2O2R - chains A and B of the 4 polymer chains in the assembly; structure by X-ray diffraction, 2.20 A resolution.

# Chain A (and B)
Name: Formyltetrahydrofolate dehydrogenase
From: Rattus norvegicus
Notes: EC 1.5.1.6; fragment: C-terminal domain, residues 397-902; chain B of this document is another copy of the same molecule, construct and numbering; everything in this record applies to it too
UniProt: Q5HZB2 (Q5HZB2_RAT); residues 397-902 here = UniProt positions 397-902
Chain sequence (517 residues; row label = number of the first residue in the row):
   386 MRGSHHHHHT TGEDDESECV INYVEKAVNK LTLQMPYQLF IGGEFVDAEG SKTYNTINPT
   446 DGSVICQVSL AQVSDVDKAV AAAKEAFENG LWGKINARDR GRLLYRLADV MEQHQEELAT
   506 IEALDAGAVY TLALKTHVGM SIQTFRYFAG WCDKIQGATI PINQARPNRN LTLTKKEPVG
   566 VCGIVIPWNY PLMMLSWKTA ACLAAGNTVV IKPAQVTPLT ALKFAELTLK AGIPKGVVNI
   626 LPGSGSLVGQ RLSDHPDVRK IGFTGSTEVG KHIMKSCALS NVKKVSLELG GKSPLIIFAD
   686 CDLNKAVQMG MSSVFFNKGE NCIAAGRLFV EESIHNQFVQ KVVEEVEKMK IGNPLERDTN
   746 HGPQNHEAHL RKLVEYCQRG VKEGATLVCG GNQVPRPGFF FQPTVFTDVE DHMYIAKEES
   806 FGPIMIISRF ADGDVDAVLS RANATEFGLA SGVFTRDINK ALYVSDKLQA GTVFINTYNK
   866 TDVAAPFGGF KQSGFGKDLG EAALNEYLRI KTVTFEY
Unresolved in the structure: 386-404
Differences from the reference sequence: initiating methionine (386); cloning artifact (387-389, 395-396); expression tag (390-394)
Small-molecule neighbours: NADPH (NDP; NADPH dihydro-nicotinamide-adenine-dinucleotide phosphate): V570, I571, P572, W573, K597, P598, A599, Q600, G628, S629, G630, S631, G634, Q635, F648, T649, G650, S651, V654, H657, I658

# How chain A and chain B interact
Contacting residue pairs (117; chain A residue first):
  Q528(A) - N548(B)
  I545(A) - A869(B)
  I545(A) - P871(B)
  I547(A) - D867(B)
  N548(A) - Q528(B)
  N548(A) - K865(B)  hydrogen bond (backbone-side chain)
  N548(A) - D867(B)  hydrogen bond (backbone-side chain)
  N555(A) - K865(B)
  T557(A) - A870(B)
  T559(A) - P871(B)
  K560(A) - D851(B)  salt bridge
  E562(A) - D851(B)
  E562(A) - F875(B)
  R644(A) - E831(B)  salt bridge
  R644(A) - K876(B)
  K656(A) - A663(B)
  K656(A) - S665(B)  hydrogen bond (side chain-backbone)
  K656(A) - V667(B)
  M659(A) - M659(B)
  M659(A) - A663(B)  hydrophobic
  M659(A) - K668(B)
  M659(A) - V670(B)  hydrophobic
  K660(A) - K660(B)
  K660(A) - A663(B)
  K660(A) - L664(B)
  C662(A) - M659(B)  hydrophobic
  A663(A) - K656(B)
  A663(A) - M659(B)  hydrophobic
  A663(A) - K660(B)
  L664(A) - K660(B)
  S665(A) - K656(B)  hydrogen bond (backbone-side chain)
  S665(A) - Q877(B)
  N666(A) - Q877(B)
  V667(A) - K656(B)
  V667(A) - L672(B)  hydrophobic
  V667(A) - L674(B)  hydrophobic
  V667(A) - K876(B)
  V667(A) - Q877(B)
  V667(A) - F880(B)
  K668(A) - M659(B)
  K669(A) - F880(B)
  V670(A) - M659(B)  hydrophobic
  L672(A) - V667(B)  hydrophobic
  E831(A) - R644(B)  salt bridge
  L847(A) - F900(B)  hydrophobic
  S850(A) - K896(B)  hydrogen bond (backbone-side chain)
  D851(A) - K560(B)  salt bridge
  D851(A) - E562(B)
  D851(A) - K896(B)  hydrogen bond (backbone-side chain)
  L853(A) - K896(B)  hydrogen bond (backbone-side chain)
  Q854(A) - R894(B)  hydrogen bond
  A855(A) - K896(B)
  G856(A) - I895(B)
  G856(A) - K896(B)
  G856(A) - T897(B)  hydrogen bond (backbone-backbone)
  T857(A) - T897(B)
  V858(A) - K896(B)
  V858(A) - T897(B)  hydrogen bond (backbone-backbone)
  V858(A) - V898(B)
  V858(A) - T899(B)  hydrogen bond (backbone-backbone)
  F859(A) - T899(B)
  I860(A) - V898(B)  hydrophobic
  I860(A) - T899(B)  hydrogen bond (backbone-backbone)
  I860(A) - F900(B)
  I860(A) - E901(B)  hydrogen bond (backbone-backbone)
  N861(A) - E901(B)
  T862(A) - T899(B)
  T862(A) - E901(B)  hydrogen bond
  K865(A) - N548(B)  hydrogen bond (side chain-backbone)
  K865(A) - A550(B)
  K865(A) - N555(B)
  K865(A) - T899(B)
  D867(A) - I547(B)
  D867(A) - N548(B)  hydrogen bond (side chain-backbone)
  A869(A) - I545(B)
  A870(A) - T557(B)
  P871(A) - I545(B)
  P871(A) - T559(B)
  P871(A) - T897(B)  hydrogen bond (backbone-side chain)
  F875(A) - E562(B)
  F875(A) - R894(B)
  F875(A) - I895(B)
  F875(A) - K896(B)
  K876(A) - V667(B)
  Q877(A) - N666(B)
  Q877(A) - V667(B)
  F880(A) - V667(B)
  F880(A) - K669(B)
  K882(A) - I895(B)  hydrogen bond (side chain-backbone)
  R894(A) - Q854(B)  hydrogen bond
  R894(A) - F875(B)
  I895(A) - G856(B)
  I895(A) - F875(B)
  I895(A) - K882(B)  hydrogen bond (backbone-side chain)
  K896(A) - S850(B)  hydrogen bond (side chain-backbone)
  K896(A) - D851(B)  hydrogen bond (side chain-backbone)
  K896(A) - L853(B)  hydrogen bond (side chain-backbone)
  K896(A) - A855(B)
  K896(A) - G856(B)
  K896(A) - V858(B)
  K896(A) - F875(B)
  T897(A) - G856(B)  hydrogen bond (backbone-backbone)
  T897(A) - T857(B)
  T897(A) - V858(B)  hydrogen bond (backbone-backbone)
  T897(A) - P871(B)  hydrogen bond (side chain-backbone)
  V898(A) - V858(B)
  V898(A) - I860(B)  hydrophobic
  T899(A) - V858(B)  hydrogen bond (backbone-backbone)
  T899(A) - F859(B)
  T899(A) - I860(B)  hydrogen bond (backbone-backbone)
  T899(A) - T862(B)
  T899(A) - K865(B)
  F900(A) - L847(B)  hydrophobic
  F900(A) - I860(B)
  E901(A) - I860(B)  hydrogen bond (backbone-backbone)
  E901(A) - N861(B)
  E901(A) - T862(B)  hydrogen bond
Interface residues without a listed pair, chain A (61 interface residues in all): Q549, A550, L674, K690, K852, A887
Interface residues without a listed pair, chain B (60 interface residues in all): Q549, C662, K852, A887

# In short
61 residues of chain A and 60 residues of chain B are in contact; the contacts include 30 hydrogen bonds and 4
salt bridges. Polar pairs include K560(A)-D851(B), R644(A)-E831(B) and N548(A)-K865(B). Bound to chain A:
NADPH.
Both chains are Formyltetrahydrofolate dehydrogenase (Rattus norvegicus). Entry 2O2R (Crystal structure of the
C-terminal domain of rat 10'formyltetrahydrofolate dehydrogenase in complex with NADPH) was determined by
X-ray diffraction together with 2O2P and 2O2Q from the same study.
